Entry 6FVT (electron microscopy, 4.10 A resolution (low resolution: residue-level contacts below are approximate; hydrogen-bond / salt-bridge calls are withheld)); this record covers chains A and B of the 47 polymer chains in the assembly.

== Chain A ==
Name: Proteasome subunit alpha type-1
Organism: Saccharomyces cerevisiae (strain ATCC 204508 / S288c)
Notes: EC 3.4.25.1
UniProtKB: P21243 (PSA1_YEAST); residue numbers follow UniProt; this construct covers 11-251
Amino-acid sequence (241 residues; row label = number of the first residue in the row):
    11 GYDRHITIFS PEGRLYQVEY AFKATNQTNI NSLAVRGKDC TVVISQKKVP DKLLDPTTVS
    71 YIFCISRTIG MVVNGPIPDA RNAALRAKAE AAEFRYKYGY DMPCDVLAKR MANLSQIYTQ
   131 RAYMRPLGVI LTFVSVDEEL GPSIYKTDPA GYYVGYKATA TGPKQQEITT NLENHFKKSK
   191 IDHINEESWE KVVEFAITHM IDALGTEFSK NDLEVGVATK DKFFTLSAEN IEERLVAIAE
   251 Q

== Chain B ==
Name: Proteasome subunit alpha type-2
Organism: Saccharomyces cerevisiae (strain ATCC 204508 / S288c)
Notes: EC 3.4.25.1
UniProtKB: P23639 (PSA2_YEAST); residues 2-250 here = UniProt positions 2-250
Amino-acid sequence (249 residues; numbered 2 to 250; the number before each row is that of its first residue):
     2 TDRYSFSLTT FSPSGKLGQI DYALTAVKQG VTSLGIKATN GVVIATEKKS SSPLAMSETL
    62 SKVSLLTPDI GAVYSGMGPD YRVLVDKSRK VAHTSYKRIY GEYPPTKLLV SEVAKIMQEA
   122 TQSGGVRPFG VSLLIAGHDE FNGFSLYQVD PSGSYFPWKA TAIGKGSVAA KTFLEKRWND
   182 ELELEDAIHI ALLTLKESVE GEFNGDTIEL AIIGDENPDL LGYTGIPTDK GPRFRKLTSQ
   242 EINDRLEAL
UniProt features mapped onto this chain:
  - cross-link: Lys108 (Glycyl lysine isopeptide (Lys-Gly) (interchain with G-Cter in ubiquitin))
From the paper describing this entry:
  - mutagenesis - F7A: increased growth in response to Cd2+
  - mutagenesis - F7Y: unchanged growth

== How chain A and chain B interact ==
Residue-residue contacts (63; chain A residue first):
  Ile16(A) - Leu9(B)
  Thr17(A) - Arg128(B)
  Ile18(A) - Leu9(B)
  Ile18(A) - Gln20(B)
  Ile18(A) - Arg128(B)
  Phe19(A) - Gln20(B)
  Phe19(A) - Tyr23(B)
  Phe19(A) - Ala24(B)
  Phe19(A) - Ala27(B)
  Phe19(A) - Met78(B)
  Phe19(A) - Pro129(B)
  Ser20(A) - Tyr23(B)
  Pro21(A) - Tyr23(B)
  Glu22(A) - Thr26(B)
  Gly23(A) - Tyr23(B)
  Gly23(A) - Ala27(B)
  Leu25(A) - Arg128(B)
  Arg46(A) - Met57(B)
  Lys119(A) - Asp87(B)
  Lys119(A) - Arg90(B)
  Ala122(A) - Arg83(B)
  Asn123(A) - Arg83(B)
  Asn123(A) - Val84(B)
  Gln126(A) - Pro80(B)
  Gln126(A) - Asp81(B)
  Gln126(A) - Val84(B)
  Gln126(A) - Arg128(B)
  Thr129(A) - Arg128(B)
  Gln130(A) - Ala121(B)
  Gln130(A) - Gly126(B)
  Gln130(A) - Val127(B)
  Gln130(A) - Arg128(B)
  Gln130(A) - Phe130(B)
  Arg131(A) - Gly126(B)
  Arg131(A) - Val127(B)
  Ala132(A) - Tyr5(B)
  Ala132(A) - Gly126(B)
  Tyr133(A) - Thr2(B)
  Tyr133(A) - Asp3(B)
  Tyr155(A) - Thr60(B)
  Gly161(A) - Pro80(B)
  Gly161(A) - Arg83(B)
  Tyr162(A) - Leu61(B)
  Tyr162(A) - Arg83(B)
  Tyr163(A) - Arg83(B)
  Val164(A) - Ala56(B)
  Val164(A) - Met57(B)
  Gly165(A) - Ala56(B)
  Gly165(A) - Met57(B)
  Gly165(A) - Thr60(B)
  Tyr166(A) - Ser52(B)
  Tyr166(A) - Leu55(B)
  Tyr166(A) - Ala56(B)
  Tyr166(A) - Met57(B)
  Lys167(A) - Pro54(B)
  Lys167(A) - Leu55(B)
  Lys167(A) - Ala56(B)
  Lys167(A) - Met57(B)
  Ala168(A) - Leu55(B)
  Thr179(A) - Ser53(B)
  Glu183(A) - Pro54(B)
  Glu183(A) - Leu55(B)
  Phe186(A) - Leu55(B)
Interface residues without a listed pair, chain A (33 interface residues in all): Ala160, Leu182
Interface residues without a listed pair, chain B (34 interface residues in all): Gln30, Lys50, Gly79, Gly131

== Overview ==
33 residues of chain A and 34 residues of chain B are in contact. The paper reports that F7A of chain B
increases growth in response to Cd2+; F7Y of chain B leaves growth unchanged.
Here chain A is Proteasome subunit alpha type-1 and chain B is Proteasome subunit alpha type-2, both from
Saccharomyces cerevisiae (strain ATCC 204508 / S288c). Entry 6FVT (26S proteasome, s1 state) was determined by
electron microscopy, deposited together with 6FVW, 6FVU, 6FVV, 6FVX and 6FVY.
